PDB entry 6NDX | X-ray diffraction, 3.04 A resolution | chains B and D

[Chain B]
Molecule: Flagellar hook protein FlgE
Source organism: Treponema denticola
UniProtKB: Q9RQB6 (Q9RQB6_TREDN); residues -76 to 256 here correspond to UniProt positions 91-423 (UniProt number = residue number + 167)
Chain sequence (333 residues; numbered -76 to 256; the number before each row is that of its first residue; numbers below 1 keep their minus sign (Asn-76 is residue -76)):
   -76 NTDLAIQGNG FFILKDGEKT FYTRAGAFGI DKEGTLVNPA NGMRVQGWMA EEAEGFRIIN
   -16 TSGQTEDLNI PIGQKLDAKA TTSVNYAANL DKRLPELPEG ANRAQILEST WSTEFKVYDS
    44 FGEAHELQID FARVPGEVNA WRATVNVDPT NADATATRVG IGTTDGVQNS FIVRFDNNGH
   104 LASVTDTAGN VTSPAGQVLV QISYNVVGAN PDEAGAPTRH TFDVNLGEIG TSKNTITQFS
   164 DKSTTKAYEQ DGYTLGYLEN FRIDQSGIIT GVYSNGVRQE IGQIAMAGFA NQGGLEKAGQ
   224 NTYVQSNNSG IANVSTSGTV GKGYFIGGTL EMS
Disordered / not traced: -76 to -11, 208-256
Differences from the reference sequence: engineered mutation Ala11 (Cys178 in Q9RQB6)
From the paper describing this entry:
  - mutagenesis - N12D, N12E, N12Q, K165R: decreased catalytic activity
  - mutagenesis - N12A, T160P, T167A, K169P: abolished catalytic activity
  - mutagenesis - T160A: unchanged catalytic activity

[Chain D]
Molecule: Flagellar hook protein FlgE
Source organism: Treponema denticola
UniProtKB: Q9RQB6 (Q9RQB6_TREDN); residues 1-177 here correspond to UniProt positions 168-344 (UniProt number = residue number + 167)
Chain sequence (177 residues; row label = number of the first residue in the row):
     1 AKATTSVNYA ANLDKRLPEL PEGANRAQIL ESTWSTEFKV YDSFGEAHEL QIDFARVPGE
    61 VNAWRATVNV DPTNADATAT RVGIGTTDGV QNSFIVRFDN NGHLASVTDT AGNVTSPAGQ
   121 VLVQISYNVV GANPDEAGAP TRHTFDVNLG EIGTSKNTIT QFSDKSTTKA YEQDGYT
Disordered / not traced: 173-177
Differences from the reference sequence: conflict Ala11 (Cys178 in Q9RQB6)
Modified residues: Ala11 (D-alanine; DAL)

[Chain B / chain D interface]
Contacting residue pairs (32):
  Asn-8(B) - Lys156(D)
  Gln-3(B) - Lys156(D)
  Lys-2(B) - Ala11(D)  covalent bond
  Lys-2(B) - Asn12(D)
  Lys-2(B) - Thr158(D)
  Lys-2(B) - Thr160(D)
  Lys-2(B) - Thr167(D)
  Asp0(B) - His103(D)  salt bridge
  Asp0(B) - Ser155(D)  hydrogen bond
  Asp0(B) - Phe162(D)
  Ala1(B) - Phe162(D)
  Ser43(B) - Asn100(D)  hydrogen bond (side chain-backbone)
  Ser43(B) - Phe162(D)
  Phe44(B) - Lys15(D)
  Phe44(B) - Asn62(D)
  Phe44(B) - Asp99(D)
  Phe44(B) - Asn100(D)
  Phe44(B) - Gln161(D)
  Phe44(B) - Phe162(D)
  Phe44(B) - Ser163(D)  hydrogen bond (backbone-backbone)
  Glu46(B) - Arg16(D)
  Glu46(B) - Ser163(D)  hydrogen bond
  Gly131(B) - Lys15(D)  hydrogen bond (backbone-side chain)
  Gly131(B) - Asn62(D)  hydrogen bond (backbone-side chain)
  Ala132(B) - Asn100(D)
  Asn133(B) - Asn62(D)  hydrogen bond
  Asn133(B) - Phe98(D)  hydrogen bond (side chain-backbone)
  Asn133(B) - Asn100(D)  hydrogen bond (backbone-side chain)
  Thr141(B) - Asn100(D)
  Leu178(B) - Asp164(D)
  Tyr180(B) - Asn12(D)
  Tyr180(B) - Thr167(D)  hydrogen bond
Other interface residues (no listed pair), chain B (17 interface residues in all): Leu-9, Gly45, Thr177
Other interface residues (no listed pair), chain D (22 interface residues in all): Ala10, Val61, Asn101, Gly102

[Summary]
The interface between chain B and chain D involves 17 residues on one side and 22 on the other; the contacts
include 1 covalent bond, 10 hydrogen bonds and 1 salt bridge. Among the polar pairs are Asp0(B)-His103(D),
Asp0(B)-Ser155(D) and Ser43(B)-Asn100(D). The paper reports that N12D, N12E and N12Q of chain B, among others,
reduce catalytic activity; N12A, T160P and T167A of chain B, among others, abolish catalytic activity; 9
substitutions were tested in all.
Chain B is Flagellar hook protein FlgE and chain D is Flagellar hook protein FlgE, both from Treponema
denticola; the structure, Lysinoalanine cross-linked FlgE dimer from Treponema denticola, was determined by
X-ray diffraction (same publication as 6NDV, 6NDT and 6NDW).
